PDB entry 2P3L | X-ray diffraction, 2.20 A resolution | chain A

== Chain A ==
Protein: type II methyltransferase
Organism: Dengue virus 2
Notes: EC 2.7.7.48
Reference sequence: Q9WLZ8 (Q9WLZ8_9FLAV); residues 4-296 here correspond to UniProt positions 2495-2787 (UniProt number = residue number + 2491)
Sequence (305 residues; numbered -8 to 296; the number before each row is that of its first residue; numbers below 1 keep their minus sign (Met-8 is residue -8)):
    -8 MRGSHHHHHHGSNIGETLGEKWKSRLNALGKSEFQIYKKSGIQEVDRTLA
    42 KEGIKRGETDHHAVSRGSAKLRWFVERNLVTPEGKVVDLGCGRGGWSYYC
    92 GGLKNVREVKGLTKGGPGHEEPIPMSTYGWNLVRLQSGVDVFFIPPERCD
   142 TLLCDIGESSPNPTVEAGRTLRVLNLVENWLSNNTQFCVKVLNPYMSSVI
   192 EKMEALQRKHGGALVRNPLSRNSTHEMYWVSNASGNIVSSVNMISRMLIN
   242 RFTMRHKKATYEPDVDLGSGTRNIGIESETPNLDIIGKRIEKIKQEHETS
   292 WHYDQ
Disordered / not traced: -8 to 7, 265-296
Construct notes: expression tag (-8 to 3)
Small-molecule neighbours:
  - guanosine-P3-adenosine-5',5'-triphosphate (G3A): Lys14, Leu17, Asn18, Ala19, Leu20, Lys22, Phe25, Lys29, Ser150, Ser151, Pro152, Glu157, Ser214
  - S-adenosylhomocysteine (SAH): Ser56, Gly58, Ser59, Gly81, Cys82, Gly83, Arg84, Gly85, Gly86, Trp87, Leu103, Thr104, Lys105, His110, Glu111, Val130, Asp131, Val132, Phe133, Asp146, Ile147

== Overview ==
Ligands of chain A: S-adenosylhomocysteine and guanosine-P3-adenosine-5',5'-triphosphate.
Chain A is type II methyltransferase (Dengue virus 2); the structure, Crystal Structure of Dengue
Methyltransferase in Complex with GpppA and S-Adenosyl-L-Homocysteine, was determined by X-ray diffraction
(same publication as 2P3O, 2P3Q, 2P40 and 2P41).
